Entry 3H1L (X-ray diffraction, 3.21 A resolution); this record covers chains Q and W of the 20 polymer chains in the assembly.

[Chain Q]
Molecule: Mitochondrial cytochrome C1, heme protein
From: Gallus gallus
Notes: EC 1.10.2.2
Chain sequence (241 residues; numbered 1 to 241; the number before each row is that of its first residue):
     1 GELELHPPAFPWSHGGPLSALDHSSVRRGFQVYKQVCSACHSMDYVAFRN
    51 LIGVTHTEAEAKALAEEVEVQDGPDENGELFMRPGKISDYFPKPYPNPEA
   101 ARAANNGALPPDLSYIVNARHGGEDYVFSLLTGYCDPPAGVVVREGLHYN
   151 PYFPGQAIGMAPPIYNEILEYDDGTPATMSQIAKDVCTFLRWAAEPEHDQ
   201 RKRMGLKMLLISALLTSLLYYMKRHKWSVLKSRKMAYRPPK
Metal / ion sites: heme c Fe: H41, M160
Residues lining bound ligands: heme c (HEC): V32, V36, C37, A39, C40, H41, N105, A108, L109, P110, P111, L113, I116, R120, Y126, V127, L130, L131, F153, I158, G159, M160, P163, I164, V186, L190

[Chain W]
Molecule: Mitochondrial ubiquinol-cytochrome C reductase 7.2 kDa protein
From: Gallus gallus
Notes: EC 1.10.2.2
Chain sequence (61 residues; each row starts with the number of its first residue):
     4 ALLRQAYSALFRRTSTFALTVVLGAVLFERAFDQGADAIFEHLNEGKLWK
    54 HIKHKYEASEE
Disordered / not traced: 63-64

[Chain Q / chain W interface]
Residue-residue contacts (37):
  S13(Q) - K50(W)  hydrogen bond (backbone-side chain)
  L18(Q) - F43(W)
  L18(Q) - L46(W)  hydrophobic
  L18(Q) - N47(W)  hydrogen bond (backbone-side chain)
  S19(Q) - N47(W)
  S19(Q) - K50(W)
  A20(Q) - N47(W)  hydrogen bond (backbone-side chain)
  A20(Q) - K50(W)  hydrogen bond (backbone-side chain)
  A20(Q) - L51(W)  hydrophobic
  L21(Q) - K50(W)
  D22(Q) - G49(W)
  D22(Q) - K50(W)
  H23(Q) - K50(W)  hydrogen bond (backbone-backbone)
  H23(Q) - W52(W)  hydrogen bond (side chain-backbone)
  S24(Q) - G49(W)
  S24(Q) - I55(W)
  R27(Q) - Y59(W)
  G53(Q) - W52(W)
  V54(Q) - W52(W)
  T55(Q) - W52(W)
  H56(Q) - W52(W)
  T57(Q) - W52(W)
  T57(Q) - Y59(W)
  E60(Q) - Y59(W)
  D199(Q) - F43(W)
  D199(Q) - L51(W)
  R203(Q) - D40(W)  salt bridge
  R203(Q) - F43(W)
  R203(Q) - E44(W)
  L206(Q) - A39(W)
  K207(Q) - F35(W)
  K207(Q) - D36(W)  salt bridge
  K207(Q) - A39(W)
  K207(Q) - D40(W)  salt bridge
  L210(Q) - F35(W)  hydrophobic
  I211(Q) - F31(W)  hydrophobic
  I211(Q) - F35(W)  hydrophobic
Other interface residues (no listed pair), chain Q (23 interface residues in all): K202, L214
Other interface residues (no listed pair), chain W (17 interface residues in all): I42, E60

[In short]
23 residues of chain Q and 17 residues of chain W are in contact; the contacts include 6 hydrogen bonds and 3
salt bridges. Polar pairs include R203(Q)-D40(W), K207(Q)-D36(W) and K207(Q)-D40(W). Chain Q binds heme c.
Here chain Q is Mitochondrial cytochrome C1, heme protein and chain W is Mitochondrial ubiquinol-cytochrome C
reductase 7.2 kDa protein, both from Gallus gallus. Entry 3H1L (Chicken cytochrome BC1 complex with
ascochlorin bound at QO and QI sites) was determined by X-ray diffraction.
